Entry 5ZTM (X-ray diffraction, 2.90 A resolution); this record covers chains B and C of the 3 polymer chains in the assembly.

# Chain B
Molecule: Dosage compensation regulator
From: Drosophila melanogaster
Notes: EC 3.6.4.13; fragment: dsRNA-binding domain
Reference sequence: P24785 (MLE_DROME); residues 1-264 here = UniProt positions 1-264
Sequence (264 residues; row label = number of the first residue in the row):
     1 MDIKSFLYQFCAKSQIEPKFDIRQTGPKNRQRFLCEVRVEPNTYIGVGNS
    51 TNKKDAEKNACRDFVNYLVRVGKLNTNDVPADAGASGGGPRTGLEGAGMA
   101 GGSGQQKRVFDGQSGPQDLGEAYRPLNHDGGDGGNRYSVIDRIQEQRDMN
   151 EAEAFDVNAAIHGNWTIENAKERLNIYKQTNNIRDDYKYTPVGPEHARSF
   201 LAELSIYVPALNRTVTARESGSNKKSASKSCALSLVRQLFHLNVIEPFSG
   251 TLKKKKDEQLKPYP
Disordered / not traced: 82-164, 248-264
Curated features (UniProtKB/Swiss-Prot):
  - mutagenesis: Lys4 to Ser5 (Decreased binding to roX2 non-coding RNA), Lys4 (K4E: Slightly decreased binding to roX2 non-conding RNA, leading to decreased localization to male X chromosome), Asn29 (N29A: Does not affect binding to roX2 non-coding RNA), Asn52 to Lys58 (Knockin flies show male lethality due to impaired binding to roX2 non-coding RNA), Lys53 (K53E: Impaired binding to roX2 non-conding RNA, leading to decreased localization to male X chromosome), Lys54 (K54E: Impaired binding to roX2 non-conding RNA, leading to decreased localization to male X chromosome), Lys171 to Asn175 (Decreased binding to roX2 non-coding RNA), Glu172 (E172A: Slightly increased binding to roX2 non-coding RNA), Glu195 (E195A: Slightly increased binding to roX2 non-coding RNA), His196 (H196E: Decreased binding to roX2 non-coding RNA, leading to decreased localization to male X chromosome), Asn223 to Lys229 (Knockin flies show male lethality due to impaired binding to roX2 non-coding RNA), Lys225 (K225E: Decreased binding to roX2 non-coding RNA, leading to decreased localization to male X chromosome)
From the paper describing this entry:
  - binding site for non-coding mRNA sequence roX2 (chain C): Lys4, Ser5, Glu17, Asn29, Asn52, Lys53, Lys54, Lys58, Lys171, Glu172, Asn175, Glu195, His196, Asn223, Lys224, Lys225, Lys229
  - mutagenesis - N223A/K224E/K225E/K229E: abolished binding to non-coding mRNA sequence roX2 (chain C)
  - mutagenesis - K4E, K4E/S5A, K171E, K171E/N175A, H196E: decreased binding to non-coding mRNA sequence roX2 (chain C)
  - mutagenesis - E172A, E195A: increased binding to non-coding mRNA sequence roX2 (chain C)
  - specificity-determining residues: Asn29, Glu172, Asn175, Glu195
  - mutagenesis - N29A: unchanged binding to non-coding mRNA sequence roX2 (chain C)

# Chain C
Molecule: non-coding mRNA sequence roX2
From: Drosophila melanogaster
Sequence (55 nucleotides; numbered 114 to 168; the number before each row is that of its first residue):
   114 XCUUUAGAGAUCGUUUCGAAUCACAUUGAUAAUCGUUCGAAACGUUCUCC
   164 GAAGC
Disordered / not traced: 135-140
Modified residues: GTP (guanosine-5'-triphosphate) at position 114

# How chain B and chain C interact
Contacting residue pairs - 41 pairs, chain B then chain C:
  Met1(B) - U161(C)  sugar contact
  Asp2(B) - A123(C)  hydrogen bond to the sugar
  Lys4(B) - G122(C)  phosphate contact
  Lys4(B) - A123(C)  salt bridge to the phosphate
  Ser5(B) - G122(C)  hydrogen bond to the sugar
  Ser5(B) - A123(C)  hydrogen bond to the sugar
  Tyr8(B) - A121(C)  sugar contact
  Tyr8(B) - G122(C)  sugar contact
  Ala12(B) - C162(C)  sugar contact
  Lys28(B) - A133(C)  sugar contact
  Phe33(B) - C151(C)  sugar contact
  Phe33(B) - G152(C)  sugar contact
  Thr51(B) - C151(C)  sugar contact
  Asn52(B) - C151(C)  phosphate contact
  Asn52(B) - G152(C)  phosphate contact
  Lys53(B) - G152(C)  hydrogen bond to the phosphate
  Lys53(B) - A153(C)  salt bridge to the phosphate
  Lys58(B) - A123(C)  phosphate contact
  Lys58(B) - U124(C)  salt bridge to the phosphate
  Glu168(B) - U116(C)  hydrogen bond to the sugar
  Glu168(B) - U117(C)  sugar contact
  Glu172(B) - U116(C)  sugar contact
  Glu172(B) - G167(C)  hydrogen bond to the base
  Asn175(B) - C115(C)  sugar contact
  Glu195(B) - G126(C)  hydrogen bond to the sugar
  Glu195(B) - U127(C)  sugar contact
  Glu195(B) - C156(C)  base contact
  His196(B) - U127(C)  hydrogen bond to the sugar
  His196(B) - U128(C)  hydrogen bond to the sugar
  His196(B) - C156(C)  sugar contact
  Ala197(B) - C156(C)  sugar contact
  Arg198(B) - C156(C)  sugar contact
  Phe200(B) - G157(C)  sugar contact
  Phe200(B) - U158(C)  sugar contact
  Ser222(B) - G157(C)  hydrogen bond to the phosphate
  Asn223(B) - G157(C)  phosphate contact
  Asn223(B) - U158(C)  phosphate contact
  Lys224(B) - U158(C)  hydrogen bond to the phosphate
  Lys224(B) - U159(C)  salt bridge to the phosphate
  Lys229(B) - U117(C)  salt bridge to the phosphate
  Lys229(B) - U118(C)  salt bridge to the phosphate
Other interface residues (no listed pair), chain B (30 interface residues in all): Gln9, Lys54, Glu57, Ile167, Lys171, Lys225
Other interface residues (no listed pair), chain C (23 interface residues in all): A155

# In short
The interface between chain B and chain C involves 30 residues on one side and 23 on the other; the contacts
include 11 hydrogen bonds and 6 salt bridges. Among the polar pairs are Glu172(B)-G167(C), Asp2(B)-A123(C) and
Ser5(B)-G122(C). The paper reports a binding site for non-coding mRNA sequence roX2 (chain C) at Lys4(B),
Ser5(B) and Glu17(B) among others; K4E, K4E/S5A and K171E of chain B, among others, reduce binding to
non-coding mRNA sequence roX2 (chain C); 9 substitutions were tested in all.
Here chain B is Dosage compensation regulator and chain C is non-coding mRNA sequence roX2, both from
Drosophila melanogaster. Entry 5ZTM (Crystal structure of MLE dsRBDs in complex with roX2 (R2H1)) was
determined by X-ray diffraction.
